Entry 7JR9 (electron microscopy, 2.95 A resolution); this record covers chains F and E of the 7 polymer chains in the assembly.

# Chain F
Protein: Flagellar radial spoke protein 6
Source organism: Chlamydomonas reinhardtii
Amino-acid sequence (8 residues; each row starts with the number of its first residue; X marks 8 residues of unknown identity (built as UNK)):
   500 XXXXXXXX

# Chain E
Protein: Radial spoke protein 10
Source organism: Chlamydomonas reinhardtii
UniProt: Q27YU4 (Q27YU4_CHLRE); residues 1-216 here = UniProt positions 1-216
Amino-acid sequence (216 residues; each row starts with the number of its first residue):
     1 MADDELPPQPVWEGPLDEDGKPHGLGKMEYPPPPMGEDDEEEKPGDKFEG
    51 TMEHGVRTGKGTYTWGVSGAVYTGDYVNGKKHGKGKMVYPDKGVYEGDWV
   101 EDVMQGQGTYTYPNGDIYQGAFWAGKRHGKGMYHYKGPCCQLVGDWADGG
   151 FTYGRWVYADGSMFMGKFGGAAADSKPTAGSYFYSSSSLVQEGHFAKDGS
   201 WVGHRDPAVGKEFSVA
Not modelled in the structure: 1-24, 32-44, 214-216

# How chain F and chain E interact
Interface residues of chain E (facing chain F), 8 residues: Tyr-30, Asp-46, Arg-57, Tyr-63, Trp-65, Lys-81, Met-87, Asp-102

# In short
No residue of chain F is in contact with chain E.
Here chain F is Flagellar radial spoke protein 6 and chain E is Radial spoke protein 10, both from
Chlamydomonas reinhardtii. Entry 7JR9 (Chlamydomonas reinhardtii radial spoke minimal head complex) was
determined by electron microscopy, deposited together with 7JRJ.
